Entry 7VB9 (electron microscopy, 3.45 A resolution); this record covers chains l and c of the 51 polymer chains in the assembly.

== Chain l ==
Protein: Reaction center protein L chain
Organism: Cereibacter sphaeroides 2.4.1
UniProt: Q3J1A5 (RCEL_RHOS4); residues 0-281 here correspond to UniProt positions 1-282 (UniProt number = residue number + 1)
Sequence (282 residues; each row starts with the number of its first residue; numbering starts at 0):
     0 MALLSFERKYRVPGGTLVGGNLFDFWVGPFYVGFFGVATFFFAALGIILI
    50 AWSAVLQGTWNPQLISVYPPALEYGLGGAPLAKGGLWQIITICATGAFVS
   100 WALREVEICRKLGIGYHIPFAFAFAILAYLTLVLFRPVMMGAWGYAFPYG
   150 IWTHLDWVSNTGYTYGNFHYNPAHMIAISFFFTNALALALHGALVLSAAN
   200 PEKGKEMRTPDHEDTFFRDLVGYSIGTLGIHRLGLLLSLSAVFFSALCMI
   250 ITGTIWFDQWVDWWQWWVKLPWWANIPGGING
Not modelled in the structure: 0
Bound ions: Fe2+: H190, H230 (shared with 3 residues of chain m)
Ligand contacts:
  - bacteriochlorophyll a (BCL), molecule 1: F97, F121, A124, I125, A127, Y128, L131, W156, V157, S158, T160, G161, Y162, N166, F167, H168, H173, A176, I177, F180, F181, V241, S244, A245, C247, M248
  - bacteriochlorophyll a (BCL), molecule 2: F97, Y128, L131, F146, I150, W151, H153, L154, W156, V157
  - bacteriochlorophyll a (BCL), molecule 3: V157, Y162, H168, F181
  - bacteriochlorophyll a (BCL), molecule 4: H168, M174, I177, S178, F181, T182, L185
  - bacteriopheophytin a (BPH), molecule 1: T38, F41, A42, G45, I49, I89, C92, A93, A96, F97, W100, E104, I117, A120, F121, A124, Y148, G149, H153, F180, S237, L238, V241
  - bacteriopheophytin a (BPH), molecule 2: F181, A184, L185, A188, L189, L219, V220
  - 1,2-diacyl-sn-glycero-3-phosphocholine (PC1), molecule 1: A1, V26, G27, F39, A43
  - 1,2-diacyl-sn-glycero-3-phosphocholine (PC1), molecule 2: G74, L75, Q87, T90, I91, T94, L133, G140, W142
  - ubiquinone-10 (U10), molecule 1: V26, F29, V31, G35, V36, F39, W100, R103
  - ubiquinone-10 (U10), molecule 2: F119, F123, I175, S178, F179, T182, L185, A186, L189, H190, L193, V194, E212, D213, F216, V220, Y222, S223, I224, G225, T226, I229, L232, L235, L236, L238, S239, F242, F243
Swiss-Prot annotation at these positions:
  - binding site ((7R,8Z)-bacteriochlorophyll b): H153, H173
  - binding site (Fe cation): H190, H230
  - binding site (a ubiquinone): F216

== Chain c ==
Protein: Intrinsic membrane protein PufX
Organism: Cereibacter sphaeroides 2.4.1
UniProt: P13402 (PUFX_RHOS4); residues 1-82 here = UniProt positions 1-82
Sequence (82 residues; row label = number of the first residue in the row):
     1 MADKTIFNDHLNTNPKTNLRLWVAFQMMKGAGWAGGVFFGTLLLIGFFRV
    51 VGRMLPIQENQAPAPNITGALETGIELIKHLV
Not modelled in the structure: 1, 70-82
Ligand contacts:
  - bacteriochlorophyll a (BCL): A24, F25, M28, K29, A31, G32
  - 1,2-diacyl-sn-glycero-3-phosphocholine (PC1): F38, T41, L42, I45, G46, R49, R53
  - spheroidene (SPO): L19, R20, V23, A24, M27

== How chain l and chain c interact ==
Residue-residue contacts - 38 pairs, chain l then chain c:
  Y67(l) - N66(c)
  Y67(l) - I67(c)
  P68(l) - N66(c)
  P68(l) - G69(c)
  P69(l) - G69(c)
  A70(l) - T68(c)
  A70(l) - G69(c)
  L71(l) - A64(c)  hydrophobic
  L75(l) - R49(c)
  L133(l) - I45(c)  hydrophobic
  F134(l) - L44(c)  hydrophobic
  F134(l) - F48(c)  hydrophobic
  V137(l) - I45(c)
  V137(l) - R49(c)  hydrogen bond (backbone-side chain)
  M138(l) - F48(c)
  M138(l) - R49(c)
  M138(l) - V51(c)  hydrophobic
  M138(l) - G52(c)
  M139(l) - I57(c)
  G143(l) - P65(c)
  G143(l) - N66(c)
  Y144(l) - A62(c)  hydrogen bond (side chain-backbone)
  Y144(l) - P63(c)
  Y144(l) - P65(c)
  A145(l) - N66(c)
  P147(l) - N66(c)
  W156(l) - P65(c)
  W156(l) - N66(c)
  N159(l) - P65(c)  hydrogen bond (side chain-backbone)
  T160(l) - P65(c)
  Y164(l) - A62(c)
  G252(l) - I57(c)
  T253(l) - L55(c)
  T253(l) - I57(c)
  I254(l) - L55(c)  hydrophobic
  F256(l) - P56(c)
  F256(l) - I57(c)  hydrophobic
  F256(l) - N60(c)
Also at the interface, not in a pair above, chain l (25 interface residues in all): G140, T163
Also at the interface, not in a pair above, chain c (19 interface residues in all): Q61

== Overview ==
Chain l and chain c form an interface of 25 and 19 residues respectively; the contacts include 3 hydrogen
bonds. Polar contacts include V137(l)-R49(c), Y144(l)-A62(c) and N159(l)-P65(c). One
1,2-diacyl-sn-glycero-3-phosphocholine molecule is bound between chain l and chain c.
Here chain l is Reaction center protein L chain and chain c is Intrinsic membrane protein PufX, both from
Cereibacter sphaeroides 2.4.1. Entry 7VB9 (Rba sphaeroides PufY-KO RC-LH1 dimer type-2) was determined by
electron microscopy (same publication as 7VA9, 7VNM, 7VOR, 7VOT and 7VOY).
